PDB entry 4UF7 | X-ray diffraction, 1.70 A resolution | chains B and C

[Chain B]
Name: Glycoprotein
From: Bat paramyxovirus EID_HEL/GH-M74A/GHA/2009
Notes: fragment: receptor-binding b-propeller domain, residues 199-632
UniProt: I0E093 (I0E093_9MONO); residues 199-632 here = UniProt positions 199-632
Amino-acid sequence (454 residues; numbered 196 to 649; the number before each row is that of its first residue):
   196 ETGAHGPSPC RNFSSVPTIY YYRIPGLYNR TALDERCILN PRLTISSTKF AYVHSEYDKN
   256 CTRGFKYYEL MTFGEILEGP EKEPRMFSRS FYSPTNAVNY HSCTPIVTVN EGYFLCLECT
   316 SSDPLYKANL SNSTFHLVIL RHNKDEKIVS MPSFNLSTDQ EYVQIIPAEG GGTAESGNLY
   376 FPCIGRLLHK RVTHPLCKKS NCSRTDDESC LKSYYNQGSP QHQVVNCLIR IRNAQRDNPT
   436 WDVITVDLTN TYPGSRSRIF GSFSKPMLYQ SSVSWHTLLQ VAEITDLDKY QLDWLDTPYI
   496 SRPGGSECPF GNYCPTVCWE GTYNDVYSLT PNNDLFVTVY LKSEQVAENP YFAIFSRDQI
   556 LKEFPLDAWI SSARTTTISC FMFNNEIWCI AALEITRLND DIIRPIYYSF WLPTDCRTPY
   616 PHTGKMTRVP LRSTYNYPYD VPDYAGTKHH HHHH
Not modelled in the structure: 196-201, 430-433, 618-649
Sequence notes: expression tag (196-198, 633-649)
Disulfide bonds: Cys-205/Cys-611, Cys-232/Cys-256, Cys-298/Cys-311, Cys-378/Cys-422, Cys-392/Cys-405, Cys-397/Cys-509, Cys-503/Cys-513, Cys-575/Cys-584
Covalent attachments: N-acetylglucosamine (NAG) linked to Asn-207, Asn-255, Asn-327, Asn-396
Reported in the primary citation:
  - post-translational modification sites: Asn-207, Asn-255, Asn-327, Asn-396
  - binding site for N-acetylglucosamine: Cys-314
  - mutagenesis - C314A: unchanged expression
  - mutagenesis - C314A: unchanged binding to Ephrin-B2 (chain C)
  - mutagenesis - C314M: abolished expression

[Chain C]
Name: Ephrin-B2
From: Homo sapiens
Notes: fragment: receptor-binding domain, residues 27-167
UniProt: P52799 (EFNB2_HUMAN); residues 30-170 here correspond to UniProt positions 27-167 (UniProt number = residue number - 3)
Amino-acid sequence (153 residues; each row starts with the number of its first residue):
    27 ETGSIVLEPI YWNSSNSKFL PGQGLVLYPQ IGDKLDIICP KVDSKTVGQY EYYKVYMVDK
    87 DQADRCTIKK ENTPLLNCAK PDQDIKFTIK FQEFSPNLWG LEFQKNKDYY IISTSNGSLE
   147 GLDNQEGGVC QTRAMKILMK VGQDGTKHHH HHH
Not modelled in the structure: 27-29, 70-73, 172-179
Sequence notes: expression tag (27-29, 171-179)
Curated features (UniProtKB/Swiss-Prot):
  - glycosylation (N-linked (GlcNAc...) asparagine): Asn-39, Asn-142
Disulfide bonds: Cys-65/Cys-104, Cys-92/Cys-156
Covalent attachments: N-acetylglucosamine (NAG) linked to Asn-142

[How chain B and chain C interact]
Pairs across the interface (51):
  Leu-234(B) / Phe-120(C)  hydrophobic
  Asn-255(B) / Gln-130(C)  hydrogen bond
  Cys-256(B) / Glu-119(C)
  Arg-258(B) / Glu-119(C)  salt bridge
  Arg-258(B) / Glu-128(C)  salt bridge
  Arg-258(B) / Gln-130(C)  hydrogen bond
  Tyr-321(B) / Trp-125(C)  hydrophobic
  Lys-322(B) / Glu-97(C)  salt bridge
  Asn-411(B) / Trp-125(C)
  Gln-412(B) / Glu-97(C)
  Gln-412(B) / Asn-98(C)
  Gln-412(B) / Thr-99(C)  hydrogen bond
  Gln-412(B) / Trp-125(C)
  Gly-413(B) / Trp-125(C)
  Val-468(B) / Leu-124(C)  hydrophobic
  Pro-498(B) / Pro-122(C)
  Gly-499(B) / Pro-122(C)
  Ser-501(B) / Leu-101(C)  hydrogen bond (side chain-backbone)
  Ser-501(B) / Leu-102(C)
  Ser-501(B) / Lys-112(C)
  Glu-502(B) / Asn-103(C)
  Trp-514(B) / Leu-124(C)
  Trp-514(B) / Trp-125(C)  hydrogen bond (backbone-side chain)
  Glu-515(B) / Pro-122(C)
  Glu-515(B) / Leu-124(C)
  Gly-516(B) / Pro-122(C)  hydrogen bond (backbone-backbone)
  Gly-516(B) / Leu-124(C)
  Thr-517(B) / Pro-122(C)
  Gln-540(B) / Lys-112(C)  hydrogen bond (side chain-backbone)
  Gln-540(B) / Phe-113(C)
  Gln-540(B) / Thr-114(C)  hydrogen bond (side chain-backbone)
  Gln-540(B) / Pro-122(C)
  Val-541(B) / Thr-114(C)
  Val-541(B) / Lys-116(C)
  Ala-542(B) / Gln-118(C)  hydrogen bond (backbone-side chain)
  Ala-542(B) / Phe-120(C)
  Ala-542(B) / Ser-121(C)
  Glu-543(B) / Lys-60(C)  salt bridge
  Glu-543(B) / Lys-116(C)  salt bridge
  Ser-566(B) / Lys-116(C)  hydrogen bond (backbone-side chain)
  Ser-566(B) / Gln-118(C)
  Ser-567(B) / Gln-118(C)
  Ser-567(B) / Phe-120(C)
  Arg-569(B) / Phe-120(C)
  Arg-569(B) / Ser-121(C)
  Glu-589(B) / Phe-120(C)
  Ile-590(B) / Phe-120(C)
  Thr-591(B) / Phe-120(C)
  Asn-594(B) / Ile-57(C)
  Asp-595(B) / Gln-118(C)
  Asp-595(B) / Glu-119(C)  hydrogen bond (side chain-backbone)
Also at the interface, not in a pair above, chain B (32 interface residues in all): Ala-568, Ile-598
Also at the interface, not in a pair above, chain C (24 interface residues in all): Gly-58, Ile-111, Phe-129
The authors on this interface:
  - interface residues, chain C: Lys-116(C), Trp-125(C)

[Summary]
The interface between chain B and chain C involves 32 residues on one side and 24 on the other; the contacts
include 11 hydrogen bonds and 5 salt bridges. Among the polar pairs are Arg-258(B)/Glu-119(C),
Arg-258(B)/Glu-128(C) and Lys-322(B)/Glu-97(C). The paper reports a binding site for N-acetylglucosamine at
Cys-314(B); C314M of chain B abolishes expression.
Here chain B is Glycoprotein (Bat paramyxovirus EID_HEL/GH-M74A/GHA/2009) and chain C is Ephrin-B2 (Homo
sapiens). Entry 4UF7 (Ghanaian henipavirus (Gh-M74a) attachment glycoprotein in complex with human ephrinB2)
was determined by X-ray diffraction.
